1R9T - chains R and B of the 13 polymer chains in the assembly; structure by X-ray diffraction, 3.50 A resolution.

[Chain R]
Molecule: 10-nt RNA strand
Sequence (10 nucleotides; numbered 1 to 10; the number before each row is that of its first residue):
     1 AUCGAGAGGA
Ion coordination: Mg2+: A10 (shared with 3 residues of chain A)

[Chain B]
Protein: DNA-directed RNA polymerase II 140 kDa polypeptide
From: Saccharomyces cerevisiae
Notes: EC 2.7.7.6
UniProtKB: P08518 (RPB2_YEAST); residues 1-1224 here = UniProt positions 1-1224
Sequence (1224 residues; row label = number of the first residue in the row):
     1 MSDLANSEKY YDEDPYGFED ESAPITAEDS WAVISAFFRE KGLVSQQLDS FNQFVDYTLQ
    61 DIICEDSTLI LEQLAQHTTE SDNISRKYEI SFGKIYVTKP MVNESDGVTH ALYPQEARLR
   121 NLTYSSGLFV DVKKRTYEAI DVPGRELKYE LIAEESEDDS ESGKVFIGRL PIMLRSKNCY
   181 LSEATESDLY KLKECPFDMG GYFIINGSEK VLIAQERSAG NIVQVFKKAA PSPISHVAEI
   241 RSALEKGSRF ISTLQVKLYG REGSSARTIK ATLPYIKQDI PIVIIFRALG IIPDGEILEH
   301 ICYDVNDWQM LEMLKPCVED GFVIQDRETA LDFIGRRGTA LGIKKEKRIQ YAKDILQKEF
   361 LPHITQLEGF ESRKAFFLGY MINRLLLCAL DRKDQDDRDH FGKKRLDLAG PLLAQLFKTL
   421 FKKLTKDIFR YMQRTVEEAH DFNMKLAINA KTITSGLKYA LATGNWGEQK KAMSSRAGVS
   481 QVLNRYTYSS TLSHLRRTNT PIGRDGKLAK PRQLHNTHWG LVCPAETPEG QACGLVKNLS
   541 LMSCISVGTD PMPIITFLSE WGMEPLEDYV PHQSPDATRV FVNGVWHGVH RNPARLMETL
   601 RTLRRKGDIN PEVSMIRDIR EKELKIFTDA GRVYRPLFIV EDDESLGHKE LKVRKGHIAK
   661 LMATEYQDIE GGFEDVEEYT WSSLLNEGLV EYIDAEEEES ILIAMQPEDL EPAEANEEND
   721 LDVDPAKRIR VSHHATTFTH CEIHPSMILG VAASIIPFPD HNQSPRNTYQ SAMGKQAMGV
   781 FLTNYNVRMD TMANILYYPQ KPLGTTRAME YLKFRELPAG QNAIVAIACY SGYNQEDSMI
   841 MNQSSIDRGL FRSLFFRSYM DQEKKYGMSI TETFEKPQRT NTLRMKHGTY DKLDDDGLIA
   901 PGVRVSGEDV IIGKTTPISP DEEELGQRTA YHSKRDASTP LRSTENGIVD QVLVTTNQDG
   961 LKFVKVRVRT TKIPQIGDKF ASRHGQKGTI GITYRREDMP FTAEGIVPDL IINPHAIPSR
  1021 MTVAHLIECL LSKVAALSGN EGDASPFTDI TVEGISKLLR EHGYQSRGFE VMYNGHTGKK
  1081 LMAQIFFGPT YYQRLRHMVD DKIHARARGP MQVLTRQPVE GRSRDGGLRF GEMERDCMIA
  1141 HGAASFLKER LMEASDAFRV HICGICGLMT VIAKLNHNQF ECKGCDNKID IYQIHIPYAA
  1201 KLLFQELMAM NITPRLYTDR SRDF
Unresolved in the structure: 1-19, 71-89, 135-163, 336-344, 438-445, 503-508, 669-677, 716-721, 920-932
Ion coordination: Mg2+: Asp-837 (shared with 2 residues of chain A); Zn2+: Cys-1163, Cys-1166, Cys-1182, Cys-1185
Residues lining bound ligands: ATP (adenosine-5'-triphosphate): Arg-766, Tyr-769, Lys-987, Ser-1019, Arg-1020
From the paper describing this entry:
  - binding site for ATP: Arg-766, Tyr-769, Lys-987, Ser-1019, Arg-1020

[How chain R and chain B interact]
Pairs across the interface (12; chain R residue first):
  A1(R) with Arg-1124(B), hydrogen bond to the phosphate
  U2(R) with Gln-1112(B), phosphate contact
  A5(R) with Arg-476(B), salt bridge to the phosphate; Gly-478(B), sugar contact
  G6(R) with Gln-481(B), hydrogen bond to the sugar
  G8(R) with Gln-531(B), hydrogen bond to the phosphate; Gln-776(B), hydrogen bond to the phosphate; His-1097(B), sugar contact
  G9(R) with Glu-529(B), phosphate contact; Gln-776(B), hydrogen bond to the phosphate; Lys-979(B), hydrogen bond to the phosphate; His-1097(B), hydrogen bond to the sugar
Other interface residues (no listed pair), chain R (8 interface residues in all): A7, A10
Other interface residues (no listed pair), chain B (15 interface residues in all): Asn-465, Ala-477, Ala-772, Lys-987, Val-1113

[Summary]
Chain R and chain B form an interface of 8 and 15 residues respectively; the contacts include 7 hydrogen bonds
and 1 salt bridge. Polar pairs include G6(R)/Gln-481(B), G9(R)/His-1097(B) and A1(R)/Arg-1124(B). Bound to
chain B: ATP. From the paper: a binding site for ATP at Arg-766(B), Tyr-769(B) and Lys-987(B) among others.
Chain R is a 10-nt RNA strand and chain B is DNA-directed RNA polymerase II 140 kDa polypeptide (Saccharomyces
cerevisiae); the structure, RNA polymerase II strand separated elongation complex, mismatched nucleotide, was
determined by X-ray diffraction (same publication as 1R9S, 1TWA, 1TWC, 1TWF, 1TWG and 1TWH).
